Entry 7DHJ (X-ray diffraction, 1.96 A resolution); this record covers chain A.

# Chain A
Protein: 3C-like proteinase
Organism: Severe acute respiratory syndrome coronavirus 2
Notes: EC 3.4.22.69
UniProtKB: P0DTC1 (R1A_SARS2); residues 1-306 here correspond to UniProt positions 3264-3569 (UniProt number = residue number + 3263)
Sequence (306 residues; each row starts with the number of its first residue):
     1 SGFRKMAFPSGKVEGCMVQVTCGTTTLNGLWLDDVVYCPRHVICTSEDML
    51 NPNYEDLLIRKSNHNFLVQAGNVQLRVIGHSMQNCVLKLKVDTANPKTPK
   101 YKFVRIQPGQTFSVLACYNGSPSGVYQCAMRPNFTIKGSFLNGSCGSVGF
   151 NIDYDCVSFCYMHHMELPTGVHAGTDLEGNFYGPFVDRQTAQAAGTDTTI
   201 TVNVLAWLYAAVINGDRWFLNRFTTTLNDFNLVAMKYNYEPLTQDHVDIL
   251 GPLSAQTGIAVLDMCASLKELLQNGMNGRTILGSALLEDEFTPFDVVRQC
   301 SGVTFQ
Disordered / not traced: 304-306
Glycans and other covalent adducts: compound H6R linked to Cys145
Small-molecule neighbours: H6R ((2S)-N-[(2S)-1-oxidanylidene-3-[(3S)-2-oxidanylidenepyrrolidin-3-yl]propan-2-yl]-2-[[(E)-3-phenylprop-2-enoyl]amino]pent-4-ynamide): Ser1, His41, Phe140, Leu141, Asn142, Gly143, Ser144, His163, His164, Met165, Glu166, Leu167, Pro168, His172, Asp187, Arg188, Gln189, Thr190
What the authors report for this chain:
  - binding site for H6R: His41, Cys145, His163, His164, Met165, Glu166, Pro168, Asp187, Arg188, Gln189
  - catalytic residues: His41, Cys145 (citing earlier work)

# Overview
Covalently linked compound H6R: at Cys145. From the paper: catalytic residues His41 and Cys145; a binding site
for H6R at His41, Cys145 and His163 among others.
Chain A is 3C-like proteinase (Severe acute respiratory syndrome coronavirus 2); the structure, The co-crystal
structure of SARS-CoV-2 main protease with the peptidomimetic inhibitor
(S)-2-cinnamamido-N-((S)-1-oxo-3-((S)-2-oxopyrrolidin-3-yl)propan-2-yl)pent-4-ynamide, was determined by X-ray
diffraction together with 7DGB, 7DGF, 7DGG, 7DGH and 7DGI from the same study.
